Entry 7U36 (X-ray diffraction, 2.75 A resolution); this record covers chain A.

Chain A:
Molecule: Glycogen synthase kinase-3 beta
From: Homo sapiens
Notes: EC 2.7.11.26, 2.7.11.1
UniProtKB: P49841 (GSK3B_HUMAN); residue numbers follow UniProt; this construct covers 35-385
Chain sequence (351 residues; row label = number of the first residue in the row):
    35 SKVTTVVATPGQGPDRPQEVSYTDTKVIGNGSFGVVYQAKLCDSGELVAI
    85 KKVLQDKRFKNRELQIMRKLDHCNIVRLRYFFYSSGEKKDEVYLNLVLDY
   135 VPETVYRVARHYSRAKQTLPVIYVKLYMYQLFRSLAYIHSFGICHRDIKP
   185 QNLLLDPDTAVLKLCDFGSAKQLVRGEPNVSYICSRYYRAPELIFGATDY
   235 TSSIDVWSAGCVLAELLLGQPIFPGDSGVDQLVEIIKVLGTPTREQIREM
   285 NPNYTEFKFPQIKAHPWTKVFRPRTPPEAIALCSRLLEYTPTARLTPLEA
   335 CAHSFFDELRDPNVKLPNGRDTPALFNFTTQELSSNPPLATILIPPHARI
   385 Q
Not modelled in the structure: 35
Curated features (UniProtKB/Swiss-Prot):
  - active site: D181 (Proton acceptor)
  - binding site (ATP): I62 to V70, K85
  - modified residue: Y216 (Phosphotyrosine)
  - mutagenesis: K85 to K86 (Abolished serine/threonine-protein kinase activity), R96 (R96A: Prevents the phosphorylation of phosphate-primed glycogen synthase), L128 (L128A: Abolishes activity toward AXIN1)
Small-molecule neighbours: L7W ((3S)-1-[(2-fluorophenoxy)acetyl]-N-(pyridin-2-yl)pyrrolidine-3-carboxamide): I62, G63, N64, A83, V110, L132, D133, Y134, V135, P136, E137, T138, R141, L188
Reported in the primary citation:
  - specificity-determining residues: L132, P136 (proposed by the authors, not directly observed)

Summary:
Chain A binds compound L7W. UniProt lists active-site residue D181, 10 ATP-binding residues and 4 mutagenesis
sites. The paper reports specificity determinants L132 and P136.
Chain A is Glycogen synthase kinase-3 beta (Homo sapiens); the structure, Crystal structure of human GSK3B in
complex with ARN1484, was determined by X-ray diffraction together with 7U2Z, 7U31 and 7U33 from the same
study.
